9LJ2 - chains J and K of the 12 polymer chains in the assembly; structure by electron microscopy, 2.98 A resolution.

[Chain J]
Molecule: 147-nt DNA strand
From: Escherichia coli K-12
Sequence (147 nucleotides; each row starts with the number of its first residue):
     1 TCAGGATGTA TATATCTGAC ACGTGCCTGG AGACTAGGGA GTAATCCCCT TGGCGGTTAA
    61 AACGCGGGGG ACAGCGCGTA CGTGCGTTTA AGCGCCAAGG GGATTACTCC CTAGTCTCCA
   121 GGCACGTGTC AGATATATAC ATCCGAT

[Chain K]
Name: ISWI chromatin-remodeling complex ATPase ISW1
From: Saccharomyces cerevisiae S288C
Notes: EC 3.6.4.-
Reference sequence: P38144 (ISW1_YEAST); numbering as in UniProt (aligned over 1-1129)
Sequence (1129 residues; row label = number of the first residue in the row):
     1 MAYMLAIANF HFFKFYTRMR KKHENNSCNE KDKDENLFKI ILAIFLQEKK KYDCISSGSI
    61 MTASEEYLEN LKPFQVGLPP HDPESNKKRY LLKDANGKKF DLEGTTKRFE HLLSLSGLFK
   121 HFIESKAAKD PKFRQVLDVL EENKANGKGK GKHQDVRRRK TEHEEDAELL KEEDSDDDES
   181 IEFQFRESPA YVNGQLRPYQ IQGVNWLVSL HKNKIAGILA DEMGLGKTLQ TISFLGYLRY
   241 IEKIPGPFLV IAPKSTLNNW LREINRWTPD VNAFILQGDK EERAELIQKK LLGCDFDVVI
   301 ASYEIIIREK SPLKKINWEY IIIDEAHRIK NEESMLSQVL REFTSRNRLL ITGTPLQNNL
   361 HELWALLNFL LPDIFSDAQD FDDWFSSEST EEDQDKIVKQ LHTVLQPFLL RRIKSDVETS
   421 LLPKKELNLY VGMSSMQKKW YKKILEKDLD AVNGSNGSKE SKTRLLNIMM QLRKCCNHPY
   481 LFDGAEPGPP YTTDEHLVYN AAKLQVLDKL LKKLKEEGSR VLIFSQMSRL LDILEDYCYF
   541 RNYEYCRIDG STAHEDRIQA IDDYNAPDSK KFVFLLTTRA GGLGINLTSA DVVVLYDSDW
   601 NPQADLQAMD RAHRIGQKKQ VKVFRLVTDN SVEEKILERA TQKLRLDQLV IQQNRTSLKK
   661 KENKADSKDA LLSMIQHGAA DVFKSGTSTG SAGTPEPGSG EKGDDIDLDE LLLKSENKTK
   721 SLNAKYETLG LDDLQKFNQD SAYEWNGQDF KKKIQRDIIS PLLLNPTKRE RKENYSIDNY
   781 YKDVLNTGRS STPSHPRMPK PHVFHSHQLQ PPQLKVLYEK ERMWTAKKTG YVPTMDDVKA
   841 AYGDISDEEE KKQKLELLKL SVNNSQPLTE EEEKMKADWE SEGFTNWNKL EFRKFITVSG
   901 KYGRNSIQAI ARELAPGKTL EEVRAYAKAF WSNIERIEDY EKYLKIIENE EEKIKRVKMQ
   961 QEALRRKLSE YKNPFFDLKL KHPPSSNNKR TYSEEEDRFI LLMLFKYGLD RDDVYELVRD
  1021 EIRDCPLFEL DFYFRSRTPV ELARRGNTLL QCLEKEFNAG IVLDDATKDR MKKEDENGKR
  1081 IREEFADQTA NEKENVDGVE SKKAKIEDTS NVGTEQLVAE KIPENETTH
Disordered / not traced: 1-68, 145-178, 448-463, 656-703, 753-763, 776-1129
Ion coordination: Mg2+: Asp-324, Glu-325 (together with ADP)
Ligand contacts: ADP (adenosine-5'-diphosphate): Gln-195, Arg-197, Gln-200, Gly-224, Gly-226, Lys-227, Thr-228, Leu-229, Thr-256, Trp-267, Asp-324, Glu-325

[Chain J / chain K interface]
Residue-residue contacts (31; chain J residue first):
  DT50(J) / Leu-466(K)  sugar contact
  DT50(J) / Asn-467(K)  hydrogen bond to the base
  DT51(J) / Arg-464(K)  salt bridge to the phosphate
  DT51(J) / Asn-467(K)  hydrogen bond to the sugar
  DT51(J) / Met-470(K)  base contact
  DG52(J) / Lys-474(K)  salt bridge to the phosphate
  DG52(J) / Met-527(K)  phosphate contact
  DG53(J) / Gln-526(K)  sugar contact
  DG53(J) / Met-527(K)  phosphate contact
  DG53(J) / Ser-528(K)  hydrogen bond to the phosphate
  DG53(J) / Arg-529(K)  hydrogen bond to the phosphate
  DG53(J) / Thr-577(K)  phosphate contact
  DC54(J) / Asp-549(K)  phosphate contact
  DC54(J) / Gly-550(K)  hydrogen bond to the phosphate
  DC54(J) / Thr-577(K)  hydrogen bond to the phosphate
  DC54(J) / Arg-579(K)  sugar contact
  DC54(J) / Ala-580(K)  phosphate contact
  DG55(J) / Gly-550(K)  phosphate contact
  DG55(J) / Arg-557(K)  salt bridge to the phosphate
  DG55(J) / Ala-580(K)  phosphate contact
  DG55(J) / Gly-581(K)  hydrogen bond to the phosphate
  DG55(J) / Gly-582(K)  phosphate contact
  DG56(J) / Lys-254(K)  phosphate contact
  DG56(J) / Glu-304(K)  sugar contact
  DG56(J) / His-554(K)  salt bridge to the phosphate
  DT57(J) / Lys-254(K)  salt bridge to the phosphate
  DT57(J) / Arg-308(K)  sugar contact
  DT58(J) / Asp-279(K)  phosphate contact
  DT58(J) / Arg-283(K)  salt bridge to the phosphate
  DT58(J) / Arg-308(K)  salt bridge to the phosphate
  DA59(J) / Lys-280(K)  salt bridge to the phosphate
Other interface residues (no listed pair), chain K (27 interface residues in all): Ser-255, Gly-278, Gln-471

[Overview]
Chain J and chain K form an interface of 10 and 27 residues respectively, with 7 hydrogen bonds and 8 salt
bridges. Polar pairs include DT50(J)/Asn-467(K), DT51(J)/Asn-467(K) and DG53(J)/Ser-528(K). Ligands of chain
K: ADP. Asp-324(K) and Glu-325(K) coordinate Mg2+.
Here chain J is a 147-nt DNA strand (Escherichia coli K-12) and chain K is ISWI chromatin-remodeling complex
ATPase ISW1 (Saccharomyces cerevisiae S288C). Entry 9LJ2 (Structure of isw1-nucleosome double-bound complex in
ADP-ADP+ state) was determined by electron microscopy (same publication as 9JNT, 9JNU, 9JNV, 9JO2, 9JO5 and
9LIU).
